PDB entry 3TCH | X-ray diffraction, 1.98 A resolution | chain A

# Chain A
Protein: Periplasmic oligopeptide-binding protein
Source organism: Escherichia coli
UniProt: P23843 (OPPA_ECOLI); residues 27-543 here = UniProt positions 27-543
Chain sequence (524 residues; each row starts with the number of its first residue):
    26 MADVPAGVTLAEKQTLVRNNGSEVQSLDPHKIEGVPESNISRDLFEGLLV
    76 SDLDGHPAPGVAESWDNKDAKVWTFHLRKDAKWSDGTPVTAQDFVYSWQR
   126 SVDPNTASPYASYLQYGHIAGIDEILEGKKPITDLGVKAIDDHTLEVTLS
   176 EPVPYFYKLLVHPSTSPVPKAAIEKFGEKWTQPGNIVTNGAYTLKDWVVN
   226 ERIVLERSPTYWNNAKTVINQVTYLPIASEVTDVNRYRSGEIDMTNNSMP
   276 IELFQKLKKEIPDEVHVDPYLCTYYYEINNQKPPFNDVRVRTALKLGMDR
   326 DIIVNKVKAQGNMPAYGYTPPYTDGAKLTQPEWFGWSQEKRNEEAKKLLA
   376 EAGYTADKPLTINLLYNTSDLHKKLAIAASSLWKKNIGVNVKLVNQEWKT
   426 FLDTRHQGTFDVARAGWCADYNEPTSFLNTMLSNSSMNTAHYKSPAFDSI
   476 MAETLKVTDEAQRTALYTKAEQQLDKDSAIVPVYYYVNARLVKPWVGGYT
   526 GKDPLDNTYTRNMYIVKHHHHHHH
Disordered / not traced: 26, 544-549
Disulfides: Cys297-Cys443
Construct notes: expression tag (26, 544-549)

# Summary
Chain A is Periplasmic oligopeptide-binding protein (Escherichia coli); the structure, Crystal structure of E.
coli OppA in an open conformation, was determined by X-ray diffraction, deposited together with 3TCF and 3TCG.
